6WTH - chains A and E of the 7 polymer chains in the assembly; structure by electron microscopy, 3.06 A resolution.

[Chain A]
Molecule: Amiloride-sensitive sodium channel subunit alpha
Organism: Homo sapiens
UniProtKB: P37088 (SCNNA_HUMAN); residues 1-669 here = UniProt positions 1-669
Chain sequence (669 residues; numbered 1 to 669; the number before each row is that of its first residue):
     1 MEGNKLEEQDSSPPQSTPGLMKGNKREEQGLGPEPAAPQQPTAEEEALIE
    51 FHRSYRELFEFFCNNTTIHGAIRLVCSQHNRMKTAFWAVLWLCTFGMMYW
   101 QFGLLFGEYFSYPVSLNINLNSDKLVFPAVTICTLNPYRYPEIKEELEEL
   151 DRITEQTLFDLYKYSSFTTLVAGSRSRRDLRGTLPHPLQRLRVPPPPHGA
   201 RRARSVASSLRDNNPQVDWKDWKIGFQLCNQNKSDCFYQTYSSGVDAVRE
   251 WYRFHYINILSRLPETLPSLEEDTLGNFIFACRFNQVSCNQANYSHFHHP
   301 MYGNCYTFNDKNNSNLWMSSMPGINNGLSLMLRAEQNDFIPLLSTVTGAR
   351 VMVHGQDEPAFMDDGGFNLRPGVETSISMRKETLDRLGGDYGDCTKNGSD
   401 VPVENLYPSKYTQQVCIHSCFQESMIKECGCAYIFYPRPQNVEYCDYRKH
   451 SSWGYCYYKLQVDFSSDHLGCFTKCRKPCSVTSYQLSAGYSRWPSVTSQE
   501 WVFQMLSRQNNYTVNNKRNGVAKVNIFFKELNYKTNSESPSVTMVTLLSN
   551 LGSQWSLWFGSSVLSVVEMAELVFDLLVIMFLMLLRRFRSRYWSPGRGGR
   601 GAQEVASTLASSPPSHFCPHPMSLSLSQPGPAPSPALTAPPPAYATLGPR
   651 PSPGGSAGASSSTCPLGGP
Not modelled in the structure: 1-113, 167-182, 192-222, 542-669
Disulfides: C133-C305, C229-C236, C282-C289, C394-C479, C416-C475, C420-C471, C429-C456, C431-C445
Glycans and other covalent adducts: N-acetylglucosamine (NAG) linked to N232, N397
Bound ions: Na+: L135, D338, V346
Swiss-Prot annotation at these positions:
  - motif: P640 to Y644 (PY motif)
  - site (Cleavage by Furin): R178, D179, R204, S205
  - natural variant: F61 (F61L: In BESC2), V114 (V114I: In BESC2), R181 (R181W: Significant increase of amiloride-sensitive sodium currents), G327 (G327C: In PHA1B1), A334 (A334T: Significant decrease of amiloride-sensitive sodium currents), C479 (C479R: In LIDLS3), W493 (W493R: Results in a 4-fold increase of amiloride-sensitive sodium currents), S562 (S562L: In PHA1B1)
  - mutagenesis: C394 (C394S: Increased channel activity), Y644 (Y644A: Prevents ubiquitination by NEDD4L)
From the paper describing this entry:
  - contacts within the chain: Y162-R190, L161-Y162 (hydrophobic contact), L188-W251 (hydrophobic contact), L188-I224 (hydrophobic contact)
  - Na+ coordination: L135, D338, V346
  - Na+ coordination through a water molecule: S344
  - conformationally variable residues (order/disorder transition): G225

[Chain E]
Molecule: 7B1 Fab
Organism: Mus musculus
Notes: antibody fragment or engineered binder
Chain sequence (118 residues; row label = number of the first residue in the row; note: 2 numbers in that range are skipped by the numbering (no residue carries them; nothing is unmodelled there); X marks 118 residues of unknown identity (built as UNK)):
     3 XXXXXXXXXXXXXXXXXXXXXXXXXXXXXXXXXXXXXXXXXXXXXXXXXX
    53 XXXXXXXXXXXXXXXXXXXXXX
    77 XXXXXXXXXXXXXXXXXXXXXXXXXXXXXXXXXXXXXXXXXXXXXX

[Chain A / chain E interface]
Interface residues of chain A (facing chain E), 9 residues: P141, E142, P264, T266, L267, P268, S269, L270, E271

[In short]
Chain A and chain E make no direct contact in this assembly. Covalently linked N-acetylglucosamine: at N232(A)
and N397(A). L135(A), D338(A) and V346(A) form the Na+ site. UniProt lists 2 mutagenesis sites on chain A. The
paper reports Na+ coordination by L135(A), D338(A) and V346(A); water-mediated Na+ coordination by S344(A).
Here chain A is Amiloride-sensitive sodium channel subunit alpha (Homo sapiens) and chain E is 7B1 Fab (Mus
musculus). Entry 6WTH (Full-length human ENaC ECD) was determined by electron microscopy.
